Entry 5U6N (X-ray diffraction, 2.00 A resolution); this record covers chain A.

[Chain A]
Molecule: UDP-glycosyltransferase 74F2
Source organism: Arabidopsis thaliana
Notes: EC 2.4.1.-
UniProtKB: O22822 (U74F2_ARATH); numbering as in UniProt (aligned over 1-449)
Chain sequence (449 residues; each row starts with the number of its first residue):
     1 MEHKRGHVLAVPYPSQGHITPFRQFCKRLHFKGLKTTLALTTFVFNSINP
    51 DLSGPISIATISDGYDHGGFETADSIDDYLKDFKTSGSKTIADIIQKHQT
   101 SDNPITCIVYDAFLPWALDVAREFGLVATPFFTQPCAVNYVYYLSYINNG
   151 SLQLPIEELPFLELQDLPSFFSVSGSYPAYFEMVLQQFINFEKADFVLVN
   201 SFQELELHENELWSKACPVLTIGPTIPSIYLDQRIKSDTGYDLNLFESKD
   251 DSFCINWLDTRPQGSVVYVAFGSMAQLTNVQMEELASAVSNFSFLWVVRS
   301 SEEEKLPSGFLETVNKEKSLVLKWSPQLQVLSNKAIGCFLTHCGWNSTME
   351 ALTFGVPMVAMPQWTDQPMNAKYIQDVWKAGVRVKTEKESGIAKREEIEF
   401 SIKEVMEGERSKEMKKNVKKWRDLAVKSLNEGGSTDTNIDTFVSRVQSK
Unresolved in the structure: 1-4, 447-449
Construct notes: conflict S15 (Thr in O22822)
UniProt features mapped onto this chain:
  - binding site (UDP-alpha-D-glucose): S273, S325 to Q327, H342 to E350, W364 to Q367
Covalently attached groups: beta-D-glucopyranose (BGC) linked to Y177, Y180
Residues lining bound ligands:
  - glutamine (GLN): R5, G6, G33, L34, V443, S444, R445, V446
  - 2-hydroxybenzoic acid (SAL): Y13, S15, H18, F113, Q134, M183, M274, W364, T365
  - UDP (uridine-5'-diphosphate): Q16, G17, T20, Y241, Y268, A270, G272, S273, M274, V297, W324, S325, Q327, H342, G344, W345, N346, S347, E350, Q367
From the paper describing this entry:
  - catalytic residues: H18, D111 (proposed by the authors, not directly observed)
  - mutagenesis - H18A: abolished catalytic activity
  - mutagenesis - Y180A, M274A: decreased catalytic activity
  - mutagenesis - T365A: unchanged catalytic activity on SGE

[Summary]
Bound to chain A: glutamine, UDP and 2-hydroxybenzoic acid. Covalently linked beta-D-glucopyranose: at Y177
and Y180. From UniProt: 17 UDP-alpha-D-glucose-binding residues. From the paper: catalytic residues H18 and
D111; Y180A and M274A reduce catalytic activity; 4 substitutions were tested in all.
Chain A is UDP-glycosyltransferase 74F2 (Arabidopsis thaliana); the structure, Crystal structure of
UDP-glucosyltransferase, UGT74F2 (T15S), with UDP and salicylic acid, was determined by X-ray diffraction
(same publication as 5U6M, 5U6S, 5V2J and 5V2K).
